Entry 7PGH (X-ray diffraction, 4.19 A resolution (low resolution: residue-level contacts below are approximate; hydrogen-bond / salt-bridge calls are withheld)); this record covers chains C and G of the 8 polymer chains in the assembly.

Chain C (and G):
Name: Ion transport protein, Voltage-gated sodium channel subunit
Organism: Alkalilimnicola ehrlichii (strain ATCC BAA-1101 / DSM 17681 / MLHE-1)
Notes: chain G of this document is another copy of the same molecule, construct and numbering; everything in this record applies to it too
UniProtKB: chimeric construct of Q0ABW0, Q6TMY8: residues 142-245 from Q0ABW0 (Q0ABW0_ALKEH) positions 142-245 (same numbers); residues 246-279 from Q6TMY8 positions 225-258 (UniProt number = residue number - 21)
Amino-acid sequence (143 residues; each row starts with the number of its first residue):
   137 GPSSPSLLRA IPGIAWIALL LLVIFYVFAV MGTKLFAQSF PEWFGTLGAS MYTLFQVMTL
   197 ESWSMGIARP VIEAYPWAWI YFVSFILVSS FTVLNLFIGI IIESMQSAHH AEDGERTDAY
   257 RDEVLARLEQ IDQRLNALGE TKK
Not modelled in the structure: 137-143, 275-279 (chain G: 137-143, 273-279)
Differences from the reference sequence: expression tag (137-141); conflict Ser142 (Ala in Q0ABW0)
Modified residues: Mse167, Mse187, Mse194, Mse201, Mse241 (selenomethionine; parent Met)

How chain C and chain G interact:
Contacting residue pairs (26):
  Leu144(C) - His245(G)
  Arg145(C) - Ile238(G)
  Arg145(C) - Mse241(G)
  Pro148(C) - Ile234(G)
  Pro148(C) - Ile238(G)
  Ala151(C) - Leu230(G)
  Trp152(C) - Ile153(G)
  Trp152(C) - Leu230(G)
  Leu155(C) - Ser226(G)
  Leu155(C) - Leu230(G)
  Leu156(C) - Trp152(G)
  Leu156(C) - Leu156(G)
  Tyr162(C) - Phe164(G)
  Tyr162(C) - Leu223(G)
  His246(C) - His245(G)
  Tyr256(C) - Tyr256(G)
  Val260(C) - Tyr256(G)
  Val260(C) - Glu259(G)
  Arg263(C) - Glu259(G)
  Leu264(C) - Glu259(G)
  Ile267(C) - Ala262(G)
  Ile267(C) - Arg263(G)
  Ile267(C) - Glu265(G)
  Ile267(C) - Gln266(G)
  Asp268(C) - Glu265(G)
  Leu271(C) - Gln266(G)
Other interface residues (no listed pair), chain C (20 interface residues in all): Leu158, Val159, Arg257, Glu259
Other interface residues (no listed pair), chain G (18 interface residues in all): Mse167

Overview:
Chain C and chain G form an interface of 20 and 18 residues respectively.
Both chains are Ion transport protein, Voltage-gated sodium channel subunit (Alkalilimnicola ehrlichii (strain
ATCC BAA-1101 / DSM 17681 / MLHE-1)). Entry 7PGH (NaVAe1/Sp1CTDp (DDM)) was determined by X-ray diffraction
(same publication as 7PGG, 7PG8, 7PGF and 7PGI).
